1WSE - chain A; structure by X-ray diffraction, 2.30 A resolution.

[Chain A]
Molecule: Ribonuclease HI
From: Escherichia coli
Notes: EC 3.1.26.4
Reference sequence: P0A7Y4 (RNH_ECOLI); residues 1-155 here = UniProt positions 1-155
Sequence (155 residues; row label = number of the first residue in the row):
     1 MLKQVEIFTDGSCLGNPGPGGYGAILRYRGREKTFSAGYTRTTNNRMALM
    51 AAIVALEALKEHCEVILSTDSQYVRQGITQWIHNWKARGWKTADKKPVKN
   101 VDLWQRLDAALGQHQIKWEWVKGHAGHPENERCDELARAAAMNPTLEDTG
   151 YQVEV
Construct notes: engineered mutation Ala48 (Glu in P0A7Y4), Ala87 (Lys in P0A7Y4)
Metal / ion sites: Mn2+: Asp10, Asp134

[In short]
Asp10 and Asp134 coordinate Mn2+.
Chain A is Ribonuclease HI (Escherichia coli); the structure, Co-crystal structure of E.coli RNase HI active
site mutant (E48A*) with Mn2+, was determined by X-ray diffraction, deposited together with 1WSF and 1WSG.
